PDB entry 3GHA | X-ray diffraction, 1.40 A resolution | chain A

# Chain A
Protein: Disulfide bond formation protein D
Organism: Bacillus subtilis
UniProt: O32218 (BDBD_BACSU); residues 30-222 here = UniProt positions 30-222
Sequence (202 residues; each row starts with the number of its first residue):
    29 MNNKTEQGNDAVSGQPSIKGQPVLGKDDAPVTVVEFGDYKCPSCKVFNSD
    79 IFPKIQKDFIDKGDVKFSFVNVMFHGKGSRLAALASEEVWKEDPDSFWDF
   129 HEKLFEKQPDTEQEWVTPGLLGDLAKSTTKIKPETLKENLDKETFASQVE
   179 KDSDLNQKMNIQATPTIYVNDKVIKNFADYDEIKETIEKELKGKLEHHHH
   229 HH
Disordered / not traced: 29-36, 223-230
Sequence notes: expression tag (29, 223-230)
Curated features (UniProtKB/Swiss-Prot):
  - mutagenesis: His129 (H129P: Partially restores cytochrome c synthesis in a CcdA-deficient mutant, possibly because the bacteria can no longer oxidize the 2 heme-binding thiol groups in apocytochrome c)
What the authors report for this chain:
  - conformationally variable residues (side-chain flip): Glu115
  - catalytic residues: Glu63, Pro193 (proposed by the authors, not directly observed)

# In short
From UniProt: one mutagenesis site. From the paper: catalytic residues Glu63 and Pro193; conformational
variability at Glu115.
Chain A is Disulfide bond formation protein D (Bacillus subtilis); the structure, Crystal Structure of
ETDA-treated BdbD (Reduced), was determined by X-ray diffraction, deposited together with 3EU3, 3EU4 and 3GH9.
